Entry 2O5J (X-ray diffraction, 3.00 A resolution); this record covers chains G and C of the 8 polymer chains in the assembly.

[Chain G]
Molecule: 23-nt DNA strand
Sequence (23 nucleotides; each row starts with the number of its first residue):
     1 CCCTGTCTGGCGTTCGCGCGCCG

[Chain C]
Protein: DNA-directed RNA polymerase beta chain
Source organism: Thermus thermophilus
Notes: EC 2.7.7.6
UniProtKB: Q8RQE9 (RPOB_THET8); residue numbers follow UniProt; this construct covers 1-1119
Sequence (1119 residues; numbered 1 to 1119; the number before each row is that of its first residue):
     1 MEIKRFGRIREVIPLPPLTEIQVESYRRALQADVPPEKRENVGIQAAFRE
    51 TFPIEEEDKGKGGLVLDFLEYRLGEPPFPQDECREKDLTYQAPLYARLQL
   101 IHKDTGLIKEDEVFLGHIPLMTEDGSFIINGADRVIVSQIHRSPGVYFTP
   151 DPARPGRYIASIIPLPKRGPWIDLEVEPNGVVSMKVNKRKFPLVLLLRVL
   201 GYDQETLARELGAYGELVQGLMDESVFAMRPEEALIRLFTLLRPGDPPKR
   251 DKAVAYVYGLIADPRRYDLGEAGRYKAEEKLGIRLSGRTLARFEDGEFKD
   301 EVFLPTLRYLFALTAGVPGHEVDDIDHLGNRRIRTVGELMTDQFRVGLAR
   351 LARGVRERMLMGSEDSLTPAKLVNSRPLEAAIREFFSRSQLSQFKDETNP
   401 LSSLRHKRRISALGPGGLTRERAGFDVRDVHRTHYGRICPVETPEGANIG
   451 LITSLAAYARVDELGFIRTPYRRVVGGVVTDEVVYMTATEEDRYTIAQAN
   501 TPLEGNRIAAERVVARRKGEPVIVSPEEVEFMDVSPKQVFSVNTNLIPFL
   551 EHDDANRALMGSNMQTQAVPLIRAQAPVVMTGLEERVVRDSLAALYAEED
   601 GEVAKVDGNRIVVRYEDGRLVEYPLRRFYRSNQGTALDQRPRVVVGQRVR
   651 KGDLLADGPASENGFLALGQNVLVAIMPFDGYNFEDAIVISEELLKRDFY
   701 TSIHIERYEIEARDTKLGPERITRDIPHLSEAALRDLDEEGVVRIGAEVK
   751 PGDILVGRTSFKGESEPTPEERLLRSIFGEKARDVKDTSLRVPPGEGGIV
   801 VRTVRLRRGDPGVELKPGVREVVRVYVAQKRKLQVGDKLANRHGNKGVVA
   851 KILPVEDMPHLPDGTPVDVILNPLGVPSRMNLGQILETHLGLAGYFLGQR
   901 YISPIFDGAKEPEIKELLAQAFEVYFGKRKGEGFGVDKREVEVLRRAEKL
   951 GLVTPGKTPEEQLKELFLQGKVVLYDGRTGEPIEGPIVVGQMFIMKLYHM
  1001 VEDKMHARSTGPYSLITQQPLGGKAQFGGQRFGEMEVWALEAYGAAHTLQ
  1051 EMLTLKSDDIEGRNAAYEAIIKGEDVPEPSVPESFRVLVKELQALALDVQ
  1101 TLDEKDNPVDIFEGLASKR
Residues lining bound ligands: AMP-CPP (APC; diphosphomethylphosphonic acid adenosyl ester): Arg-557, Glu-685, Asp-686, Arg-879
Reported in the primary citation:
  - conformationally variable residues (loop rearrangement): Leu-413 to Leu-451

[How chain G and chain C interact]
Contacting residue pairs (20):
  DT13(G) / Arg-422(C)  sugar contact
  DT14(G) / Arg-422(C)  salt bridge to the phosphate
  DC15(G) / Met-1035(C)  sugar contact
  DG16(G) / Arg-1031(C)  salt bridge to the phosphate
  DC17(G) / Glu-1002(C)  base contact
  DC17(G) / Gly-1029(C)  phosphate contact
  DC17(G) / Gln-1030(C)  phosphate contact
  DC17(G) / Arg-1031(C)  phosphate contact
  DG18(G) / Val-1001(C)  phosphate contact
  DG18(G) / Glu-1002(C)  sugar contact
  DG18(G) / His-1006(C)  salt bridge to the phosphate
  DC19(G) / Val-1001(C)  phosphate contact
  DG20(G) / Phe-394(C)  phosphate contact
  DG20(G) / Arg-630(C)  salt bridge to the phosphate
  DC21(G) / Arg-134(C)  phosphate contact
  DC22(G) / Asn-130(C)  phosphate contact
  DC22(G) / Arg-134(C)  salt bridge to the phosphate
  DC22(G) / Ser-387(C)  sugar contact
  DC22(G) / Arg-388(C)  hydrogen bond to the phosphate
  DG23(G) / Arg-388(C)  salt bridge to the phosphate
Interface residues without a listed pair, chain C (18 interface residues in all): Ile-129, Ala-132, Asn-632, Gly-1033

[Overview]
Chain G and chain C form an interface of 11 and 18 residues respectively; the contacts include 1 hydrogen bond
and 6 salt bridges. Polar pairs include DC22(G)/Arg-388(C), DT14(G)/Arg-422(C) and DG16(G)/Arg-1031(C).
Ligands of chain C: AMP-CPP. The paper reports conformational variability at Leu-413(C).
Chain G is a 23-nt DNA strand and chain C is DNA-directed RNA polymerase beta chain (Thermus thermophilus);
the structure, Crystal structure of the T. thermophilus RNAP polymerase elongation complex with the NTP
substrate analog, was determined by X-ray diffraction, deposited together with 2PPB.
